Entry 6SJL (electron microscopy, 2.60 A resolution); this record covers chains B and F of the 6 polymer chains in the assembly.

[Chain B]
Molecule: Putative type VI secretion protein
From: Escherichia coli
UniProtKB: A0A3W2RZ19 (A0A3W2RZ19_ECOLX); residue numbers follow UniProt; this construct covers 1-841
Chain sequence (841 residues; row label = number of the first residue in the row):
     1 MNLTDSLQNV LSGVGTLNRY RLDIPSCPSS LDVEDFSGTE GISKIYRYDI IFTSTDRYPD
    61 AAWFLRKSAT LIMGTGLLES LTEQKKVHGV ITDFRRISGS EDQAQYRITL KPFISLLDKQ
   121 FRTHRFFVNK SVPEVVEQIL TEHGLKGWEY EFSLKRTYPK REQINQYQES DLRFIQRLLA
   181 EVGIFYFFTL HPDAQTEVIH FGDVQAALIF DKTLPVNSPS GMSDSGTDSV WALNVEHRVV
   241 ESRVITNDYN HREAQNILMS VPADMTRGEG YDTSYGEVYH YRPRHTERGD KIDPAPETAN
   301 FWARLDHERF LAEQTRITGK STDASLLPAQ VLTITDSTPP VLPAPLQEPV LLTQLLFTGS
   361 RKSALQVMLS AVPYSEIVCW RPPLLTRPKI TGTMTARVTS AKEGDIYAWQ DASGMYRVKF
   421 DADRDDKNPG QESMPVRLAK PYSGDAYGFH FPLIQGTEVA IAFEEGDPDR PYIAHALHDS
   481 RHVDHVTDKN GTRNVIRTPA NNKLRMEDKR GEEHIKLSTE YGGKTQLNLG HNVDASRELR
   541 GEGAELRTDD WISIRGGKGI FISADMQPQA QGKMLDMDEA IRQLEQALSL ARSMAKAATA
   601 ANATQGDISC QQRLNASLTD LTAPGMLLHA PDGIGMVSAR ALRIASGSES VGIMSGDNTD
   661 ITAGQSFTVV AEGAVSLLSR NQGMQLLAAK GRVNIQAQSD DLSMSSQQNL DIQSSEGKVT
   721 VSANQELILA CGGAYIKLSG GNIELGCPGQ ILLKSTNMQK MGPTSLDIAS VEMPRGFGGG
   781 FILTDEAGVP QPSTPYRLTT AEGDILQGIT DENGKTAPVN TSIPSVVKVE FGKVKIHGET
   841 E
Unresolved in the structure: 1-490, 758-777, 835-841

[Chain F]
Molecule: Putative type VI secretion protein
From: Escherichia coli
UniProtKB: A0A377LA80 (A0A377LA80_ECOLX); residues 1-560 here = UniProt positions 1-560
Chain sequence (560 residues; row label = number of the first residue in the row):
     1 MTKYQGYDVT DATHKTSIHN DWKVVVAKKK PARGVTLTIG IFFDGTGNNR ENTASRLMKF
    61 NECSAARQGV NQKDAQSCED FLKEINKNSI SNGSYRGYYS NIHWLNILYH PDQVLKKDQT
   121 SAQIKTYISG IGTAAGEADS VIGMGLGTSI LDIFEGVVTK TDEAMERITQ ALSEFMGFNL
   181 SPDFCIAKIQ FDVFGFSRGA AAARHFANRV MEQDPAIARA IAKGLRGDFY DGKPSGEVRF
   241 LGLFDTVAAI GGISNFFDIN GRSNPGVKLE LRPSVAKKVF QITAMNEYRY NFSLNSIKGM
   301 WPELALPGAH SDIGGGYNPV GSPLQENESL FLSCPEFEIV SDDTREMDTR VYRKAEQVRK
   361 MLMTLPALKH ILPHGKLTTK IRSIGVNNSN QRRAGVIQKQ VGAAVFFERM AVPNDWANVC
   421 LRVMLDAAQE AGVLFEPIRQ TNTELQLPSE LIFLADKAIA QGKAVRLGQE PQAFTEEELY
   481 IIGKYTHCSA NWNIESDGNL WVDPTTGEIF IHRFGPKGNK AFVFPNKPND RWIRSVWYMD
   541 DQQRLNDNAV KNTKVMMSGV
Unresolved in the structure: 1-2, 87-93, 134-141, 540-560
Reported in the primary citation:
  - catalytic residues: S197, D245, H310

[Interface between chain B and chain F]
Pairs across the interface (19):
  R592(B) - F257(F)
  R592(B) - E508(F)  salt bridge
  R592(B) - F510(F)
  Q605(B) - F257(F)
  Q605(B) - R513(F)  hydrogen bond
  G606(B) - R513(F)
  D607(B) - F514(F)
  I608(B) - F257(F)  hydrophobic
  I608(B) - F510(F)  hydrophobic
  S609(B) - F510(F)
  S609(B) - H512(F)
  Q612(B) - W501(F)
  Q612(B) - D503(F)
  Q612(B) - F510(F)
  R613(B) - W501(F)
  R613(B) - H512(F)
  R613(B) - K517(F)
  S648(B) - K517(F)  hydrogen bond (backbone-side chain)
  E649(B) - K517(F)
Other interface residues (no listed pair), chain B (12 interface residues in all): A595, A616
Other interface residues (no listed pair), chain F (10 interface residues in all): I511
Interface features reported in the paper:
  - residue pairs: Q605(B)-R513(F)

[Summary]
12 residues of chain B face 10 of chain F across their interface; the contacts include 2 hydrogen bonds and 1
salt bridge. Among the polar pairs are R592(B)-E508(F), Q605(B)-R513(F) and S648(B)-K517(F). The authors
report a contact between Q605(B) and R513(F). From the paper: catalytic residues S197(F), D245(F) and H310(F).
Chain B is Putative type VI secretion protein and chain F is Putative type VI secretion protein, both from
Escherichia coli; the structure, Structure of the Tle1 effector bound to the VgrG spike from the Type 6
secretion system, was determined by electron microscopy together with 6SK0 and 6SKI from the same study.
